7NZ3 - chains J1 and M1 of the 24 polymer chains in the assembly; structure by electron microscopy, 11.00 A resolution (very low resolution: no residue pairs are listed; an interface is given only as per-side residue counts).

# Chain J1
Protein: Macrodomain Ter protein
Organism: Photorhabdus thracensis
UniProtKB: A0A0F7LUV5 (A0A0F7LUV5_9GAMM); numbering as in UniProt (aligned over 1-151)
Sequence (151 residues; each row starts with the number of its first residue):
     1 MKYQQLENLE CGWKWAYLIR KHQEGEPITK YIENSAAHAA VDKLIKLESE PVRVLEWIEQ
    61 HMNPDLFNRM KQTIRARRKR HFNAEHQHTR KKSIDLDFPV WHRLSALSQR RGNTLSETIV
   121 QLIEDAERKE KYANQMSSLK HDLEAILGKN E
Unresolved in the structure: 136-151

# Chain M1
Molecule: matS2 DNA 80 b, oligo FBA769
Sequence (80 nucleotides; numbered 1 to 80; the number before each row is that of its first residue):
     1 CTCGCCTGTA AAGTAGGCAT TAGTTGTTCG TAGTGCTCGT CTGGCTCTGG ATTACCCGCC
    61 ACTGTTACAT TGTAACGGCA
Unresolved in the structure: 1-2

# Interface between chain J1 and chain M1
At this resolution (11 A) residue pairs are not listed: 17 residues of chain J1 and 7 of chain M1 lie at the interface.

# Summary
17 residues of chain J1 and 7 residues of chain M1 are in contact.
Here chain J1 is Macrodomain Ter protein (Photorhabdus thracensis) and chain M1 is matS2 DNA 80 b, oligo
FBA769. Entry 7NZ3 (Cryo-EM structure of apposed MukBEF-MatP monomers on DNA) was determined by electron
microscopy, deposited together with 7NYW, 7NYX, 7NYY, 7NYZ, 7NZ0, 7NZ2 and 7NZ4.
